3J8W - chains C and E of the 13 polymer chains in the assembly; structure by electron microscopy, 13.00 A resolution (very low resolution: no residue pairs are listed; an interface is given only as per-side residue counts).

[Chain C (and E)]
Protein: L1
From: Human papillomavirus type 16
Notes: chain E of this document is another copy of the same molecule, construct and numbering; everything in this record applies to it too
UniProtKB: Q4VRM0 (Q4VRM0_HPV16); residues 21-474 here correspond to UniProt positions 47-500 (UniProt number = residue number + 26)
Chain sequence (455 residues; numbered 20 to 474; the number before each row is that of its first residue):
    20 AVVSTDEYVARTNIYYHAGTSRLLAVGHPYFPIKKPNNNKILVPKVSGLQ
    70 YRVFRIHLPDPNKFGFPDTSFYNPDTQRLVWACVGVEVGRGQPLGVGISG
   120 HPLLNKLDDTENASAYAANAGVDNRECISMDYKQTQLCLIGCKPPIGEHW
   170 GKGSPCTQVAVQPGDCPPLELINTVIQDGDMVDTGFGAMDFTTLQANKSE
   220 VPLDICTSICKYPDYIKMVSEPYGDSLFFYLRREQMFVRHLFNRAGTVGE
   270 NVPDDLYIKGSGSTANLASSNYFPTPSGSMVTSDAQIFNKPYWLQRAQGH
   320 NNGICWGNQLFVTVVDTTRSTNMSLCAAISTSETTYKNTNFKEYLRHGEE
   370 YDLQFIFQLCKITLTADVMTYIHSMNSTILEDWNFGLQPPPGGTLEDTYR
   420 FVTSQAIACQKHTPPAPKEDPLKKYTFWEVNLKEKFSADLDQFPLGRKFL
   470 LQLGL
Disordered / not traced: 404-437
Construct notes: expression tag (20); conflict Gln177 (Asn203 in Q4VRM0), Gln181 (Asn207 in Q4VRM0), Leu472 (Ala498 in Q4VRM0)

[Chain C / chain E interface]
At this resolution (13 A) residue pairs are not listed: 4 residues of chain C and 4 of chain E lie at the interface.

[Summary]
Chain C and chain E each contribute 4 residues to their interface.
Both chains are L1 (Human papillomavirus type 16). Entry 3J8W (Cryo-EM reconstruction of quasi-HPV16 complex
with H263.A2 Fab) was determined by electron microscopy (same publication as 3J8V).
